Entry 9J7K (electron microscopy, 2.32 A resolution); this record covers chains 1 and n of the 60 polymer chains in the assembly.

# Chain 1 (and n)
Name: Capsid protein
Source organism: Adeno-associated virus - 8
Notes: chain n of this document is another copy of the same molecule, construct and numbering; everything in this record applies to it too
UniProt: Q8JQF8 (Q8JQF8_9VIRU); residues 1-738 here = UniProt positions 1-738
Chain sequence (738 residues; row label = number of the first residue in the row):
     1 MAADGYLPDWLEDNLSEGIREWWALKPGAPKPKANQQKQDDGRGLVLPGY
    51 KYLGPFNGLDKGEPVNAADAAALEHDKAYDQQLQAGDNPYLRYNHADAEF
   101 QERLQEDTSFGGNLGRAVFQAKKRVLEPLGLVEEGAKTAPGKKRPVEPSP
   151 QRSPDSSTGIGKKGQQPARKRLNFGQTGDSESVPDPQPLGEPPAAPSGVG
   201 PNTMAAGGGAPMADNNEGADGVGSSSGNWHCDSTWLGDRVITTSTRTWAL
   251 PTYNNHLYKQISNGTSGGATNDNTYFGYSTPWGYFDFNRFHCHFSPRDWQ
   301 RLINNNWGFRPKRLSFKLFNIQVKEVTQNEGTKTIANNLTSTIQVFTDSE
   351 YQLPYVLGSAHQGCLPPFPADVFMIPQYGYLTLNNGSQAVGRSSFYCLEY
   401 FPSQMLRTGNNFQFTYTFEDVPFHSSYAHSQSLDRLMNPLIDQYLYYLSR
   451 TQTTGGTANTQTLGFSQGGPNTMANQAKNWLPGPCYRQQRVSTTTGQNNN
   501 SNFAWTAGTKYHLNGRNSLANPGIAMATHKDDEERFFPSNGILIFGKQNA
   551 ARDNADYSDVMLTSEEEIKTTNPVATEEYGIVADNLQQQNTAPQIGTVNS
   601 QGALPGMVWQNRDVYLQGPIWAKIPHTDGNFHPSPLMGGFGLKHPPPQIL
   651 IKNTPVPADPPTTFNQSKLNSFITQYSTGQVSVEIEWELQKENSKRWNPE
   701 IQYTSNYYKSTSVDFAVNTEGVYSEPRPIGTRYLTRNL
Disordered / not traced: 1-220, 266-268, 328-332, 454-458

# Interface between chain 1 and chain n
Pairs across the interface (72):
  Asp232(1) with Lys695(n), salt bridge
  Ser295(1) with Trp697(n)
  Pro296(1) with Trp697(n); Pro699(n)
  Arg297(1) with Glu692(n), salt bridge; Arg696(n); Trp697(n), hydrogen bond (backbone-backbone); Asn698(n); Glu700(n); Leu734(n)
  Gln300(1) with Pro699(n); Glu700(n), hydrogen bond (side chain-backbone); Gln702(n)
  Arg301(1) with Glu692(n), salt bridge; Ser694(n), hydrogen bond (side chain-backbone)
  Asn304(1) with Gln702(n)
  Asn305(1) with Asn305(n), hydrogen bond
  Pro367(1) with Trp697(n)
  Pro369(1) with Trp697(n)
  Asp532(1) with Lys709(n), salt bridge
  Glu566(1) with Tyr707(n), hydrogen bond
  Glu692(1) with Arg297(n), salt bridge; Arg301(n), salt bridge
  Ser694(1) with Arg301(n), hydrogen bond (backbone-side chain)
  Lys695(1) with Asp232(n), salt bridge
  Arg696(1) with Arg297(n)
  Trp697(1) with Ser295(n); Pro296(n); Arg297(n), hydrogen bond (backbone-backbone); Pro367(n); Pro369(n); Phe715(n); Tyr723(n), hydrogen bond
  Asn698(1) with Arg297(n); Val713(n); Asp714(n); Phe715(n)
  Pro699(1) with Pro296(n); Gln300(n); Tyr703(n), hydrophobic; Ser705(n), hydrogen bond (backbone-side chain); Phe715(n)
  Glu700(1) with Arg297(n); Gln300(n), hydrogen bond (backbone-side chain); Thr704(n); Ser705(n), hydrogen bond (backbone-backbone)
  Ile701(1) with Thr704(n); Ser705(n), hydrogen bond (backbone-side chain); Tyr707(n), hydrophobic
  Gln702(1) with Gln300(n); Asn304(n); Tyr703(n); Thr704(n), hydrogen bond (backbone-side chain)
  Tyr703(1) with Pro699(n), hydrophobic; Gln702(n)
  Thr704(1) with Glu700(n); Ile701(n); Gln702(n), hydrogen bond (side chain-backbone); Thr704(n)
  Ser705(1) with Pro699(n), hydrogen bond (side chain-backbone); Glu700(n), hydrogen bond (backbone-backbone); Ile701(n), hydrogen bond (side chain-backbone)
  Tyr707(1) with Glu566(n), hydrogen bond; Ile701(n), hydrophobic
  Lys709(1) with Asp532(n), salt bridge
  Val713(1) with Asn698(n)
  Asp714(1) with Asn698(n)
  Phe715(1) with Trp697(n); Asn698(n); Pro699(n)
  Tyr723(1) with Trp697(n), hydrogen bond
  Leu734(1) with Arg297(n)
Interface residues without a listed pair, chain 1 (34 interface residues in all): Cys231, Phe368
Interface residues without a listed pair, chain n (34 interface residues in all): Cys231, Phe368

# Summary
Chain 1 and chain n each contribute 34 residues to their interface; the contacts include 19 hydrogen bonds and
8 salt bridges. Among the polar pairs are Asp232(1)-Lys695(n), Arg297(1)-Glu692(n) and Arg301(1)-Glu692(n).
Chain 1 and chain n are both Capsid protein (Adeno-associated virus - 8); the structure, Structure of AAV8 in
the complex of AAV8 with its receptor, was determined by electron microscopy, deposited together with 9J6Z and
9J7L.
